5U31 - chains A and B of the 5 polymer chains in the assembly; structure by X-ray diffraction, 2.89 A resolution.

Chain A:
Name: CRISPR-associated endonuclease C2c1
Source organism: Alicyclobacillus acidoterrestris
Notes: EC 3.1.-.-; fragment: CRISPR-associated endonuclease AacC2c1
UniProt: T0D7A2 (C2C1_ALIAG); numbering as in UniProt (aligned over 1-1129)
Amino-acid sequence (1130 residues; each row starts with the number of its first residue; numbering starts at 0):
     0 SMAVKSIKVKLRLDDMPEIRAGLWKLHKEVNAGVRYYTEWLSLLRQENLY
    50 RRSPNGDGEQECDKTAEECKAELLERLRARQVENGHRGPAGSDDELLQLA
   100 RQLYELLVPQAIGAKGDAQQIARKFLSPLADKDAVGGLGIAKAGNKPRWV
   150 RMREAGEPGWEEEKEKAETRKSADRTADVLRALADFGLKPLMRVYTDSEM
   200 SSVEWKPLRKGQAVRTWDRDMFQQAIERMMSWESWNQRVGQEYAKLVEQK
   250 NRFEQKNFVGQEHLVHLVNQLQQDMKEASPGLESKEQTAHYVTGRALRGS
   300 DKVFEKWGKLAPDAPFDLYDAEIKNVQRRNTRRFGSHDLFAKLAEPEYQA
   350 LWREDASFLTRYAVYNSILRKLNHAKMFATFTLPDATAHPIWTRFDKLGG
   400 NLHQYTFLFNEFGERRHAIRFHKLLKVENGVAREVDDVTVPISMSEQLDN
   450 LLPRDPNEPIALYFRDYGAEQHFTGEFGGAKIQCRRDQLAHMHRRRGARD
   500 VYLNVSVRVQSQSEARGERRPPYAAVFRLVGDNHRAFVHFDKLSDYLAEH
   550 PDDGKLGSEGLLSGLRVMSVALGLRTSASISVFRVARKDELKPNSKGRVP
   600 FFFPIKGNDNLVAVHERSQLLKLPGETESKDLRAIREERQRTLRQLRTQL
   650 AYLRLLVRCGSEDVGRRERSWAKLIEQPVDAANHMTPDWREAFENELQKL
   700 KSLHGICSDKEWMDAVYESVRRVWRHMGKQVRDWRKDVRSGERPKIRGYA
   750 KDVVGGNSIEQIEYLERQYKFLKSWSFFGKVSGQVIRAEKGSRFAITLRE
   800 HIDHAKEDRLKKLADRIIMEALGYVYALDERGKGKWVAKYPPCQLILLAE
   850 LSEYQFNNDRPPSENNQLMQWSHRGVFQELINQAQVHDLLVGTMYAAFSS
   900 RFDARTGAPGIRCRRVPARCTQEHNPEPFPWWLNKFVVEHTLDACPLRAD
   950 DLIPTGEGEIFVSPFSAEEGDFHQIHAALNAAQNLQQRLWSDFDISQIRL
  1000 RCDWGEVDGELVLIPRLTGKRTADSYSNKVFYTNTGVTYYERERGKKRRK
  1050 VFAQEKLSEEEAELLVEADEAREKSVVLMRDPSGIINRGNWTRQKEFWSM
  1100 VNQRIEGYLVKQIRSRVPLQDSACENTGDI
Unresolved in the structure: 157-158, 496-497, 1045-1070, 1115-1129
Modified residues: Mse1, Mse15, Mse151, Mse191, Mse199, Mse220, Mse228, Mse229, Mse274, Mse376, Mse443, Mse491, Mse567, Mse684, Mse712, Mse726, Mse818, Mse868, Mse893, Mse1078, Mse1099 (selenomethionine; parent Met)
Sequence notes: expression tag (0); engineered mutation Ala570 (Asp in T0D7A2), Ala848 (Glu in T0D7A2), Ala977 (Asp in T0D7A2)
UniProt features mapped onto this chain:
  - region: Mse1 to Asp14 (WED-I (OBD-I) domain), Lys4 to Lys9 (Binds sgRNA), Gln118 to Arg122 (Binds DNA protospacer adjacent motif (PAM) on target DNA), Gly143, Asn144 (Binds DNA protospacer adjacent motif (PAM) on target DNA), Ser442 to Gln446 (Binds sgRNA), Leu573, Arg574 (Binds non-target ssDNA), Lys629 to Cys658 (Bridge helix domain), Arg742 to Arg746 (Binds sgRNA), Val753, Gly754 (Binds sgRNA), Arg792 to Thr796 (Binds sgRNA), His800 to Glu819 (Binds sgRNA), Trp835 to Tyr839 (Binds sgRNA), Phe897 to Arg900 (Binds non-target ssDNA), Gln973 to Ala976, Leu978 (Binds sgRNA), His975 to Asp993 (RuvC-III domain)
  - binding site (phosphate): Ser899, Arg911
  - site: Asn400 (Binds DNA protospacer adjacent motif (PAM) on target DNA), Arg415 (Binds sgRNA), Gly478 (Binds 'phosphate lock' on target strand DNA), Arg484 (Binds sgRNA), Tyr501 (Binds sgRNA), Arg507 (Binds 'phosphate lock' on target strand DNA), Phe600 (Binds sgRNA), His614 (Binds sgRNA), Arg734 (Binds sgRNA), Gln767 (Binds sgRNA), Tyr825 (Binds sgRNA), Tyr853 (Disrupts base stacking adjacent to scissile phosphate), Gln882 (Binds sgRNA), Gln982 (Binds sgRNA)
  - mutagenesis: Gln118 to Gln119 (Greatly reduces cleavage of target DNA), Arg122 (R122A: Nearly complete loss of cleavage of target DNA), Gly143 (G143P: Nearly complete loss of cleavage of target DNA), Trp391 (W391A: Significantly reduces cleavage of target DNA), Gly478 (G478P: No cleavage of target DNA), Gln482 (Q482A: Reduces cleavage of target DNA), Arg485 (R485A: Reduces cleavage of target DNA), Arg507 (R507A: Greatly reduces cleavage of target DNA), Arg574 (R574A: Reduces cleavage of target DNA), Tyr853 (Y853A: Nearly complete loss of cleavage of target DNA), Ser899 (S899A: Nearly complete loss of cleavage of target DNA), Arg900 (R900A: Reduces cleavage of target DNA), 3 further mutagenesis entries in UniProt
What the authors report for this chain:
  - binding site for Target DNA strand: Gln118, Gln119, Asn400, Gly478, Arg507
  - mutagenesis - Q118A/Q119A, G478P, R507A: decreased catalytic activity
  - binding site for sgRNA (chain B): Arg653, Arg657
  - binding site for Non-target DNA strand: Gln119, Arg122, Gly143, Asn144
  - specificity-determining residues: Arg122, Gly143, Asn144, Asn400
  - binding site for Non-target DNA strand: Leu573, Arg574, Tyr853, Phe897, Ser898, Ser899, Arg900, Arg911, Trp930
  - binding site for sulfate ion: Arg643, Arg646, Arg766
  - mutagenesis - D570A, E848A: abolished catalytic activity
  - catalytic residues: Ser899, Arg911

Chain B:
Molecule: sgRNA
Sequence (112 nucleotides; row label = number of the first residue in the row; numbering starts at 0):
     0 GGUCUAGAGGACAGAAUUUUUCAACGGGUGUGCCAAUGGCCACUUUCCAG
    50 GUGGCAAAGCCCGUUGAGCUUCUCAAAUCUGAGAAGUGGCACCAGAACCG
   100 GAGGACAAAGUC
Unresolved in the structure: 17-19, 72-81

Interface between chain A and chain B:
Pairs across the interface - 233 pairs, chain A then chain B:
  Val3(A) - C92(B)  base contact
  Lys4(A) - C92(B)  salt bridge to the phosphate
  Ser5(A) - C92(B)  hydrogen bond to the sugar
  Ser5(A) - A93(B)  hydrogen bond to the sugar
  Lys9(A) - G29(B)  phosphate contact
  Arg11(A) - U28(B)  salt bridge to the phosphate
  Gln59(A) - C98(B)  phosphate contact
  Arg227(A) - A95(B)  sugar contact
  Trp234(A) - C97(B)  sugar contact
  Trp234(A) - C98(B)  sugar contact
  Val238(A) - C98(B)  sugar contact
  Glu241(A) - C98(B)  sugar contact
  Pro279(A) - A107(B)  hydrogen bond to the sugar
  Pro279(A) - A108(B)  sugar contact
  Gly280(A) - A107(B)  base contact
  Arg294(A) - G102(B)  salt bridge to the phosphate
  Lys323(A) - U110(B)  hydrogen bond to the phosphate
  Lys323(A) - C111(B)  salt bridge to the phosphate
  Gln326(A) - U110(B)  hydrogen bond to the base
  Gln326(A) - C111(B)  sugar contact
  Arg327(A) - C111(B)  phosphate contact
  Thr330(A) - C111(B)  base contact
  His336(A) - G109(B)  hydrogen bond to the sugar
  His336(A) - U110(B)  sugar contact
  Asp337(A) - G109(B)  hydrogen bond to the sugar
  Lys370(A) - G100(B)  phosphate contact
  Ala374(A) - G99(B)  phosphate contact
  Lys375(A) - C98(B)  salt bridge to the phosphate
  Lys375(A) - G99(B)  hydrogen bond to the phosphate
  Phe377(A) - C98(B)  phosphate contact
  Ala378(A) - C97(B)  phosphate contact
  Ala378(A) - C98(B)  phosphate contact
  Thr379(A) - C97(B)  hydrogen bond to the phosphate
  Thr379(A) - C98(B)  hydrogen bond to the phosphate
  Thr381(A) - A96(B)  hydrogen bond to the phosphate
  Thr381(A) - C97(B)  hydrogen bond to the phosphate
  His388(A) - A96(B)  salt bridge to the phosphate
  Pro389(A) - A95(B)  sugar contact
  Trp391(A) - G94(B)  hydrogen bond to the phosphate
  Trp391(A) - A95(B)  phosphate contact
  Arg415(A) - G26(B)  hydrogen bond to the phosphate
  Arg415(A) - G27(B)  salt bridge to the phosphate
  Ser442(A) - U28(B)  phosphate contact
  Ser442(A) - G29(B)  phosphate contact
  Mse443(A) - G27(B)  phosphate contact
  Mse443(A) - U28(B)  hydrogen bond to the phosphate
  Mse443(A) - G29(B)  base contact
  Ser444(A) - G29(B)  base contact
  Glu445(A) - G29(B)  base contact
  Gln446(A) - G29(B)  hydrogen bond to the base
  Gln446(A) - C91(B)  hydrogen bond to the base
  Tyr466(A) - A90(B)  phosphate contact
  Lys480(A) - G94(B)  sugar contact
  Gln482(A) - G94(B)  sugar contact
  Arg484(A) - U30(B)  salt bridge to the phosphate
  Arg484(A) - G31(B)  salt bridge to the phosphate
  Arg485(A) - A95(B)  salt bridge to the phosphate
  Arg485(A) - A96(B)  salt bridge to the phosphate
  His490(A) - G52(B)  salt bridge to the phosphate
  His492(A) - G52(B)  phosphate contact
  His492(A) - G53(B)  salt bridge to the phosphate
  Arg494(A) - G53(B)  salt bridge to the phosphate
  Tyr501(A) - G29(B)  sugar contact
  Tyr501(A) - U30(B)  hydrogen bond to the phosphate
  Asn503(A) - A93(B)  hydrogen bond to the sugar
  Ser594(A) - G6(B)  sugar contact
  Lys595(A) - G6(B)  base contact
  Arg597(A) - G6(B)  sugar contact
  Phe600(A) - A5(B)  sugar contact
  Phe600(A) - G6(B)  phosphate contact
  His614(A) - A5(B)  sugar contact
  His614(A) - G6(B)  salt bridge to the phosphate
  Arg616(A) - G8(B)  base contact
  Ser617(A) - A5(B)  base contact
  Ser617(A) - A7(B)  sugar contact
  Gln618(A) - A7(B)  hydrogen bond to the sugar
  Gln618(A) - G8(B)  hydrogen bond to the sugar
  Gln618(A) - G9(B)  phosphate contact
  Leu619(A) - A10(B)  phosphate contact
  Lys621(A) - C11(B)  salt bridge to the phosphate
  Lys629(A) - A14(B)  phosphate contact
  Lys629(A) - A15(B)  base contact
  Lys629(A) - U16(B)  base contact
  Asp630(A) - U16(B)  base contact
  Ile634(A) - A34(B)  base contact
  Arg653(A) - C105(B)  salt bridge to the phosphate
  Arg653(A) - A106(B)  salt bridge to the phosphate
  Arg657(A) - A107(B)  salt bridge to the phosphate
  Arg657(A) - A108(B)  salt bridge to the phosphate
  Arg665(A) - A107(B)  hydrogen bond to the phosphate
  Arg665(A) - A108(B)  salt bridge to the phosphate
  Arg668(A) - G109(B)  salt bridge to the phosphate
  Trp723(A) - C46(B)  base contact
  Trp723(A) - C47(B)  base contact
  Arg724(A) - C46(B)  hydrogen bond to the base
  Gly727(A) - C47(B)  hydrogen bond to the sugar
  Val730(A) - C47(B)  sugar contact
  Val730(A) - A48(B)  sugar contact
  Arg731(A) - C47(B)  phosphate contact
  Arg731(A) - A48(B)  phosphate contact
  Arg734(A) - U36(B)  hydrogen bond to the base
  Arg734(A) - G49(B)  salt bridge to the phosphate
  Val737(A) - U36(B)  base contact
  Arg738(A) - U36(B)  sugar contact
  Arg738(A) - G37(B)  sugar contact
  Arg738(A) - G38(B)  salt bridge to the phosphate
  Ser739(A) - G37(B)  phosphate contact
  Ser739(A) - G38(B)  hydrogen bond to the phosphate
  Arg742(A) - A34(B)  sugar contact
  Arg742(A) - A35(B)  salt bridge to the phosphate
  Pro743(A) - A34(B)  hydrogen bond to the sugar
  Lys744(A) - A35(B)  base contact
  Ile745(A) - C33(B)  sugar contact
  Ile745(A) - A34(B)  phosphate contact
  Ile745(A) - A35(B)  hydrogen bond to the base
  Ile745(A) - G87(B)  base contact
  Arg746(A) - U20(B)  phosphate contact
  Arg746(A) - C60(B)  salt bridge to the phosphate
  Arg746(A) - G87(B)  salt bridge to the phosphate
  Gly747(A) - G87(B)  hydrogen bond to the sugar
  Gly747(A) - G88(B)  sugar contact
  Tyr748(A) - G88(B)  hydrogen bond to the sugar
  Val752(A) - C33(B)  phosphate contact
  Val752(A) - A34(B)  phosphate contact
  Val753(A) - A34(B)  phosphate contact
  Gly754(A) - A34(B)  hydrogen bond to the phosphate
  Gly755(A) - C33(B)  hydrogen bond to the phosphate
  Gly755(A) - A34(B)  hydrogen bond to the phosphate
  Asn756(A) - C32(B)  sugar contact
  Gln760(A) - C33(B)  phosphate contact
  Gln760(A) - A34(B)  sugar contact
  Gln760(A) - A35(B)  hydrogen bond to the phosphate
  Tyr763(A) - U36(B)  base contact
  Leu764(A) - U36(B)  base contact
  Gln767(A) - U36(B)  hydrogen bond to the base
  Lys769(A) - G103(B)  phosphate contact
  Lys769(A) - A104(B)  sugar contact
  Leu771(A) - A48(B)  sugar contact
  Leu771(A) - G49(B)  phosphate contact
  Lys772(A) - A104(B)  sugar contact
  Ser773(A) - A104(B)  phosphate contact
  Ser773(A) - C105(B)  hydrogen bond to the phosphate
  Trp774(A) - C47(B)  hydrogen bond to the sugar
  Trp774(A) - A48(B)  hydrogen bond to the sugar
  Ser775(A) - A48(B)  hydrogen bond to the sugar
  Ser775(A) - G49(B)  sugar contact
  Phe776(A) - A104(B)  sugar contact
  Phe776(A) - C105(B)  sugar contact
  Gly782(A) - A106(B)  hydrogen bond to the sugar
  Gln783(A) - C105(B)  sugar contact
  Gln783(A) - A106(B)  sugar contact
  Val784(A) - C105(B)  base contact
  Val784(A) - A106(B)  sugar contact
  Ile785(A) - C105(B)  hydrogen bond to the sugar
  Arg792(A) - G49(B)  hydrogen bond to the sugar
  Arg792(A) - G50(B)  sugar contact
  Arg792(A) - U51(B)  salt bridge to the phosphate
  Phe793(A) - A48(B)  sugar contact
  Phe793(A) - G49(B)  sugar contact
  Ala794(A) - G49(B)  hydrogen bond to the phosphate
  Ala794(A) - G50(B)  hydrogen bond to the phosphate
  Ile795(A) - G50(B)  hydrogen bond to the phosphate
  Ile795(A) - U51(B)  phosphate contact
  Thr796(A) - U36(B)  hydrogen bond to the phosphate
  Thr796(A) - G37(B)  hydrogen bond to the phosphate
  Leu797(A) - U36(B)  base contact
  His800(A) - C32(B)  salt bridge to the phosphate
  His800(A) - C33(B)  salt bridge to the phosphate
  His800(A) - A35(B)  sugar contact
  His800(A) - U36(B)  sugar contact
  His803(A) - G31(B)  salt bridge to the phosphate
  His803(A) - C32(B)  sugar contact
  Asp807(A) - G31(B)  hydrogen bond to the base
  Asp807(A) - C32(B)  sugar contact
  Lys810(A) - A90(B)  sugar contact
  Lys810(A) - C91(B)  hydrogen bond to the sugar
  Lys810(A) - A93(B)  salt bridge to the phosphate
  Lys811(A) - G31(B)  base contact
  Lys811(A) - C32(B)  hydrogen bond to the base
  Lys811(A) - G88(B)  base contact
  Lys811(A) - C89(B)  hydrogen bond to the base
  Lys811(A) - A90(B)  sugar contact
  Asp814(A) - A90(B)  sugar contact
  Asp814(A) - C91(B)  phosphate contact
  Arg815(A) - G8(B)  hydrogen bond to the base
  Glu819(A) - G8(B)  hydrogen bond to the base
  Val824(A) - G8(B)  base contact
  Tyr825(A) - G88(B)  hydrogen bond to the phosphate
  Tyr825(A) - C89(B)  hydrogen bond to the phosphate
  Lys832(A) - G85(B)  salt bridge to the phosphate
  Lys832(A) - U86(B)  salt bridge to the phosphate
  Lys832(A) - G88(B)  phosphate contact
  Trp835(A) - A90(B)  hydrogen bond to the phosphate
  Lys838(A) - G8(B)  hydrogen bond to the sugar
  Tyr839(A) - A7(B)  phosphate contact
  Tyr839(A) - G8(B)  hydrogen bond to the phosphate
  Phe855(A) - G100(B)  hydrogen bond to the sugar
  Phe855(A) - A101(B)  sugar contact
  Asn856(A) - A101(B)  phosphate contact
  Asn857(A) - A101(B)  hydrogen bond to the phosphate
  Pro861(A) - G102(B)  phosphate contact
  Asn864(A) - A101(B)  hydrogen bond to the phosphate
  Asn864(A) - G102(B)  hydrogen bond to the phosphate
  Asn865(A) - G102(B)  hydrogen bond to the phosphate
  Asn865(A) - G103(B)  phosphate contact
  Mse868(A) - A101(B)  sugar contact
  Mse868(A) - G102(B)  sugar contact
  Asn881(A) - C92(B)  hydrogen bond to the sugar
  Gln882(A) - C91(B)  phosphate contact
  Arg904(A) - A5(B)  salt bridge to the phosphate
  Arg914(A) - U2(B)  hydrogen bond to the sugar
  Arg914(A) - C3(B)  sugar contact
  Arg914(A) - C11(B)  base contact
  Val915(A) - A12(B)  sugar contact
  Pro916(A) - A12(B)  phosphate contact
  Pro916(A) - G13(B)  phosphate contact
  Ala917(A) - A12(B)  hydrogen bond to the phosphate
  Ala917(A) - G13(B)  phosphate contact
  Arg918(A) - G13(B)  salt bridge to the phosphate
  Gln921(A) - A14(B)  phosphate contact
  Asp949(A) - G1(B)  hydrogen bond to the base
  Asp949(A) - U2(B)  sugar contact
  Asp949(A) - C11(B)  base contact
  Asp949(A) - A12(B)  sugar contact
  Phe971(A) - U4(B)  phosphate contact
  His972(A) - U4(B)  phosphate contact
  His972(A) - A5(B)  salt bridge to the phosphate
  Gln973(A) - C3(B)  hydrogen bond to the sugar
  Gln973(A) - U4(B)  hydrogen bond to the phosphate
  Ile974(A) - A5(B)  phosphate contact
  His975(A) - A10(B)  sugar contact
  Leu978(A) - A5(B)  base contact
  Gln982(A) - A5(B)  hydrogen bond to the sugar
Interface residues without a listed pair, chain A (158 interface residues in all): Lys7, Ser230, Leu281, His373, Ala387, Ile390, Ile441, Pro599, Glu615, Leu620, Glu627, Arg632, Arg638, Ala804, Gly833, Ile959
Interface residues without a listed pair, chain B (68 interface residues in all): C54, C61

Overview:
The interface between chain A and chain B involves 158 residues on one side and 68 on the other, with 70
hydrogen bonds and 37 salt bridges. Polar pairs include Gln326(A)-U110(B), Gln446(A)-G29(B) and
Gln446(A)-C91(B). The paper reports catalytic residues Ser899(A) and Arg911(A); Q118A/Q119A, G478P and R507A
of chain A reduce catalytic activity; 5 substitutions were tested in all.
Chain A is CRISPR-associated endonuclease C2c1 (Alicyclobacillus acidoterrestris) and chain B is sgRNA; the
structure, Crystal structure of AacC2c1-sgRNA-8mer substrate DNA ternary complex, was determined by X-ray
diffraction together with 5U30, 5U33 and 5U34 from the same study.
